Entry 7E9F (electron microscopy, 4.00 A resolution); this record covers chains E and I of the 12 polymer chains in the assembly.

Chain E:
Name: Histone H3
Source organism: Saccharomyces cerevisiae (strain ATCC 204508 / S288c)
UniProt: P61830 (H3_YEAST); residues 0-133 here correspond to UniProt positions 1-134 (UniProt number = residue number + 1)
Sequence (134 residues; each row starts with the number of its first residue; numbering starts at 0):
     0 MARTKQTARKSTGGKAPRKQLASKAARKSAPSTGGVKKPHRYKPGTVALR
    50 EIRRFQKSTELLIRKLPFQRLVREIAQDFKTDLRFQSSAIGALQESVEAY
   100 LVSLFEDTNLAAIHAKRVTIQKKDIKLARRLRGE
Not modelled in the structure: 0-45, 133
UniProt features mapped onto this chain:
  - modified residue: Lys-4 (N6,N6,N6-trimethyllysine), Lys-9 (N6-acetyllysine), Ser-10 (Phosphoserine), Lys-14 (N6,N6-dimethyllysine), Lys-18 (N6-acetyllysine), Lys-23 (N6-acetyllysine), Lys-27 (N6,N6,N6-trimethyllysine), Lys-36 (N6,N6,N6-trimethyllysine), Lys-37 (N6-acetyllysine), Lys-56 (N6-acetyllysine), Lys-64 (N6-acetyllysine), Lys-79 (N6,N6,N6-trimethyllysine)

Chain I:
Molecule: 147-nt DNA strand
Source organism: Escherichia coli
Sequence (147 nucleotides; row label = number of the first residue in the row):
     1 CTGGAGAATCCCGGTGCCGAGGCCGCTCAATTGGTCGTAGACAGCTCTAG
    51 CACCGCTTAAACGCACGTACGCGCTGTCCCCCGCGTTTTAACCGCCAAGG
   101 GGATTACTCCCTAGTCTCCAGGCACGTGTCAGATATATACATCCTGT
Not modelled in the structure: 1-10, 134-147

Interface between chain E and chain I:
Contacting residue pairs (11):
  Arg-72(E) with DC51(I), salt bridge to the phosphate
  Arg-83(E) with DC51(I), hydrogen bond to the sugar
  Phe-84(E) with DG50(I), sugar contact; DC51(I), hydrogen bond to the phosphate
  Gln-85(E) with DG50(I), phosphate contact
  Ser-86(E) with DG50(I), hydrogen bond to the phosphate
  Arg-116(E) with DG71(I), phosphate contact; DC72(I), salt bridge to the phosphate
  Val-117(E) with DG71(I), hydrogen bond to the phosphate
  Thr-118(E) with DG71(I), hydrogen bond to the phosphate
  Gln-120(E) with DC72(I), phosphate contact
Interface residues without a listed pair, chain E (11 interface residues in all): Ser-87, Lys-115
Interface residues without a listed pair, chain I (5 interface residues in all): DC70

Overview:
11 residues of chain E and 5 residues of chain I are in contact, with 5 hydrogen bonds and 2 salt bridges.
Polar contacts include Arg-83(E)/DC51(I), Phe-84(E)/DC51(I) and Ser-86(E)/DG50(I).
Here chain E is Histone H3 (Saccharomyces cerevisiae (strain ATCC 204508 / S288c)) and chain I is a 147-nt DNA
strand (Escherichia coli). Entry 7E9F (Cryo-EM structure of the 2:1 Orc1 BAH domain in complex with
nucleosome) was determined by electron microscopy.
